Entry 9P8T (electron microscopy, 2.65 A resolution); this record covers chains A and D of the 16 polymer chains in the assembly.

# Chain A (and D)
Protein: DNTP triphosphohydrolase
Organism: Salmonella enterica
Notes: chain D of this document is another copy of the same molecule, construct and numbering; everything in this record applies to it too
UniProtKB: A0A5H6DAK1 (A0A5H6DAK1_SALET); numbering as in UniProt (aligned over 1-471)
Sequence (473 residues; numbered -1 to 471; the number before each row is that of its first residue; numbers below 1 keep their minus sign (Gly-1 is residue -1)):
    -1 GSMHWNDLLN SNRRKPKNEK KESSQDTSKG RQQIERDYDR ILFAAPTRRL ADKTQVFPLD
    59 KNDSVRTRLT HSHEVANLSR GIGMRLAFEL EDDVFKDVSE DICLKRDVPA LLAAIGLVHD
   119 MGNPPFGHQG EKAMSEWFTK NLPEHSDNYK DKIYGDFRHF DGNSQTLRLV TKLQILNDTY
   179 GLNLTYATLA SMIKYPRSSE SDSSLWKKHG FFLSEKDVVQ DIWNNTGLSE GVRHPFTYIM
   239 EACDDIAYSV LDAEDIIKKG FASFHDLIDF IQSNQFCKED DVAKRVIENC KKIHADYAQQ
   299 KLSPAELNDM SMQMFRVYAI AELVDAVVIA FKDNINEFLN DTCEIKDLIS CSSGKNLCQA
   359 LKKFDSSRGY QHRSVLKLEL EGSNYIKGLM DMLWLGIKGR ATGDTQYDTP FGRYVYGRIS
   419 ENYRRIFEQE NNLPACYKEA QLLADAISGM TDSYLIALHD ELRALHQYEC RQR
Unresolved in the structure: -1, 17-18, 469-471
Construct notes: expression tag (-1 to 0); conflict Asn430 (Ser in A0A5H6DAK1)
Ion coordination: Mg2+: His69, His117, Asp118, Asp242
Reported in the primary citation:
  - binding site for the 2-nt DNA strand: Arg29, Arg34, Arg38, Arg314
  - mutagenesis - R29A/R34A/R38A: increased catalytic activity on p3diT
  - mutagenesis - R29A/R34A/R38A: unchanged catalytic activity
  - mutagenesis - H117A/D118A: abolished catalytic activity

# How chain A and chain D interact
Contacting residue pairs - 14 pairs, chain A then chain D:
  Glu134(A) with Pro408(D); Arg411(D), salt bridge
  Leu374(A) with Tyr412(D)
  Lys375(A) with Tyr412(D)
  Leu378(A) with Pro408(D); Tyr412(D), hydrophobic; Leu463(D), hydrophobic
  Glu379(A) with Leu463(D)
  Asn382(A) with Leu463(D), hydrogen bond (side chain-backbone); Tyr466(D)
  Lys385(A) with Pro408(D); Tyr466(D)
  Gly386(A) with Tyr466(D)
  Asp389(A) with Tyr466(D), hydrogen bond
Also at the interface, not in a pair above, chain A (13 interface residues in all): Lys130, Arg371, Ser381, Arg461
Also at the interface, not in a pair above, chain D (8 interface residues in all): Phe409, Arg416, Glu459

# Summary
The interface between chain A and chain D involves 13 residues on one side and 8 on the other; the contacts
include 2 hydrogen bonds and 1 salt bridge. Polar pairs include Glu134(A)-Arg411(D), Asn382(A)-Leu463(D) and
Asp389(A)-Tyr466(D). From the paper: a binding site for the 2-nt DNA strand at Arg29(A), Arg34(A) and Arg38(A)
among others; R29A/R34A/R38A of chain A increase catalytic activity on p3diT.
Chain A and chain D are both DNTP triphosphohydrolase (Salmonella enterica); the structure, Structure of CloA
co-expressed with CloB, was determined by electron microscopy (same publication as 9P8S, 9P8U, 9P8V and 9P8W).
